Entry 5X8R (electron microscopy, 3.70 A resolution); this record covers chains e and a of the 26 polymer chains in the assembly.

Chain e:
Name: 30S ribosomal protein S5, chloroplastic
From: Spinacia oleracea
Reference sequence: Q9ST69 (RR5_SPIOL); residue numbers follow UniProt; this construct covers 56-308
Chain sequence (253 residues; row label = number of the first residue in the row):
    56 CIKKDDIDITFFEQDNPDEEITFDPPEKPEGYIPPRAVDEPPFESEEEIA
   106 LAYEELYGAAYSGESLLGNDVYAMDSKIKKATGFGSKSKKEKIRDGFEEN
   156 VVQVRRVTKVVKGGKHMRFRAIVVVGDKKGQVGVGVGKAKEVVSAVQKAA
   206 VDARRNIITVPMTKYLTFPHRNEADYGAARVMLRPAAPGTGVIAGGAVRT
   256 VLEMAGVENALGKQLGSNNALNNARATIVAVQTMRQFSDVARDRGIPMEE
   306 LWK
Disordered / not traced: 56-137

Chain a:
Molecule: 16S rRNA
From: Spinacia oleracea
Sequence (1491 nucleotides; each row starts with the number of its first residue):
     1 UCUCAUGGAGAGUUCGAUCCUGGCUCAGGAUGAACGCUGGCGGCAUGCUU
    51 AACACAUGCAAGUCGGACGGGAAGUGGUGUUUCCAGUGGCGGACGGGUGA
   101 GUAACGCGUAAGAACCUGCCCUUGGGAGGGGAACAACAGCUGGAAACGGC
   151 UGCUAAUACCCCGUAGGCUGAGAAGCAAAAGGAGGAAUCCGCCCGAGGAG
   201 GGGCUCGCGUCUGAUUAGCUAGUUGGUGAGGUAAUAGCUUACCAAGGCGA
   251 UGAUCAGUAGCUGGUCCGAGAGGAUGAUCAGCCACACUGGGACUGAGACA
   301 CGGCCCAGACUCCUACGGGAGGCAGCAGUGGGGAAUUUUCCGCAAUGGGC
   351 GAAAGCCUGACGGAGCAAUGCCGCGUGGAGGCAGAAGGCCCACGGGUCGU
   401 GAACUUCUUUUCCCGGAGAAGAAGCAAUGACGGUAUCCGGGGAAUAAGCA
   451 UCGGCUAACUCUGUGCCAGCAGCCGCGGUAAGACAGAGGAUGCAAGCGUU
   501 AUCCGGAAUGAUUGGGCGUAAAGCGUCUGUAGGUGGCUUUUUAAGUCCGC
   551 CGUCAAAUCCCAGGGCUCAACCCUGGACAGGCGGUGGAAACUACCAAGCU
   601 GGAGUACGGUAGGGGCAGAGGGAAUUUCCGGUGGAGCGGUGAAAUGCGUA
   651 GAGAUCGGAAAGAACACCAACGGCGAAAGCACUCUGCUGGGCCGACACUG
   701 ACACUGAGAGACGAAAGCUAGGGGAGCGAAUGGGAUUAGAUACCCCAGUA
   751 GUCCUAGCCGUAAACGAUGGAUACUAGGCGCUGUGCGUAUCGACCCGUGC
   801 AGUGUUGUAGCUAACGCGUUAAGUAUCCCGCCUGGGGAGUACGUUCGCAA
   851 GAAUGAAACUCAAAGGAAUUGACGGGGGCCCGCACAAGCGGUGGAGCAUG
   901 UGGUUUAAUUCGAUGCAAAGCGAAGAACCUUACCAGGGCUUGACAUGCCG
   951 CGAAUCCUCUUGAAAGAGAGGGGUGCCUUCGGGAACGCGGACACAGGUGG
  1001 UGCAUGGCUGUCGUCAGCUCGUGCCGUAAGGUGUUGGGUUAAGUCCCGCA
  1051 ACGAGCGCAACCCUCGUGUUUAGUUGCCAACGUUGAGUUUGGAACCCUGA
  1101 ACAGACUGCCGGUGAUAAGCCGGAGGAAGGUGAGGAUGACGUCAAGUCAU
  1151 CAUGCCCCUUAUGCCCUGGGCGACACACGUGCUACAAUGGCCGGGACAAA
  1201 GGGUCGCGAUCCCGCGAGGGUGAGCUAACCCCAAAAACCCGUCCUCAGUU
  1251 CGGAUUGCAGGCUGCAACUCGCCUGCAUGAAGCCGGAAUCGCUAGUAAUC
  1301 GCCGGUCAGCCAUACGGCGGUGAAUUCGUUCCCGGGCCUUGUACACACCG
  1351 CCCGUCACACUAUGGGAGCUGGCCAUGCCCGAAGUCGUUACCUUAACCGC
  1401 AAGGAGGGGGAUGCCGAAGGCAGGGCUAGUGACUGGAGUGAAGUCGUAAC
  1451 AAGGUAGCCGUACUGGAAGGUGCGGCUGGAUCACCUCCUUU
Disordered / not traced: 1-2, 76-78, 1084-1086, 1489-1491

Interface between chain e and chain a:
Residue-residue contacts - 80 pairs, chain e then chain a:
  Arg-160(e) / U18(a)  phosphate contact
  Arg-160(e) / C19(a)  salt bridge to the phosphate
  Val-162(e) / A17(a)  sugar contact
  Val-162(e) / U18(a)  sugar contact
  Val-162(e) / A1029(a)  phosphate contact
  Val-162(e) / G1030(a)  phosphate contact
  Thr-163(e) / G16(a)  hydrogen bond to the base
  Thr-163(e) / A17(a)  hydrogen bond to the sugar
  Thr-163(e) / G1030(a)  phosphate contact
  Lys-164(e) / G16(a)  base contact
  Lys-164(e) / U870(a)  sugar contact
  Lys-164(e) / G1030(a)  phosphate contact
  Lys-164(e) / G1031(a)  salt bridge to the phosphate
  Val-165(e) / G16(a)  sugar contact
  Val-165(e) / U870(a)  hydrogen bond to the sugar
  Val-165(e) / G871(a)  sugar contact
  Val-165(e) / A1345(a)  base contact
  Val-166(e) / G871(a)  hydrogen bond to the sugar
  Val-166(e) / U1019(a)  phosphate contact
  Val-166(e) / A1347(a)  hydrogen bond to the base
  Lys-167(e) / G871(a)  phosphate contact
  Lys-167(e) / A872(a)  phosphate contact
  Lys-167(e) / A1347(a)  base contact
  Gly-168(e) / G1141(a)  sugar contact
  Gly-168(e) / U1142(a)  sugar contact
  Gly-169(e) / A1347(a)  base contact
  Lys-170(e) / G16(a)  sugar contact
  Lys-170(e) / C1346(a)  phosphate contact
  Arg-173(e) / G1030(a)  salt bridge to the phosphate
  Arg-175(e) / C19(a)  salt bridge to the phosphate
  Arg-175(e) / A1028(a)  phosphate contact
  Arg-175(e) / A1029(a)  phosphate contact
  Val-191(e) / A1028(a)  phosphate contact
  Lys-193(e) / A1029(a)  salt bridge to the phosphate
  Lys-193(e) / G1030(a)  hydrogen bond to the base
  Lys-195(e) / U1019(a)  phosphate contact
  Lys-195(e) / C1020(a)  salt bridge to the phosphate
  Lys-203(e) / G1021(a)  salt bridge to the phosphate
  Lys-203(e) / U1022(a)  salt bridge to the phosphate
  Tyr-220(e) / C4(a)  base contact
  Tyr-220(e) / A5(a)  hydrogen bond to the base
  Asp-230(e) / U812(a)  phosphate contact
  Tyr-231(e) / U1027(a)  hydrogen bond to the sugar
  Gly-232(e) / A813(a)  phosphate contact
  Ala-233(e) / C20(a)  sugar contact
  Ala-233(e) / A813(a)  sugar contact
  Met-237(e) / G8(a)  hydrogen bond to the base
  Arg-239(e) / G8(a)  hydrogen bond to the base
  Pro-240(e) / G7(a)  base contact
  Ala-241(e) / A5(a)  base contact
  Ala-241(e) / G7(a)  base contact
  Ala-242(e) / A5(a)  base contact
  Ala-242(e) / U6(a)  base contact
  Ala-242(e) / G7(a)  hydrogen bond to the base
  Pro-243(e) / A5(a)  base contact
  Thr-245(e) / U6(a)  base contact
  Thr-245(e) / G7(a)  base contact
  Ile-248(e) / G8(a)  phosphate contact
  Ala-249(e) / A9(a)  base contact
  Gly-250(e) / A9(a)  phosphate contact
  Gly-250(e) / G10(a)  hydrogen bond to the phosphate
  Arg-254(e) / A9(a)  base contact
  Leu-266(e) / G7(a)  base contact
  Leu-266(e) / G8(a)  base contact
  Lys-268(e) / G8(a)  sugar contact
  Lys-268(e) / A9(a)  salt bridge to the phosphate
  Lys-268(e) / G10(a)  salt bridge to the phosphate
  Lys-268(e) / G506(a)  phosphate contact
  Lys-268(e) / A507(a)  salt bridge to the phosphate
  Gln-269(e) / G10(a)  phosphate contact
  Leu-270(e) / A508(a)  base contact
  Ser-272(e) / C20(a)  hydrogen bond to the phosphate
  Asn-273(e) / A11(a)  phosphate contact
  Asn-274(e) / C19(a)  phosphate contact
  Asn-274(e) / C20(a)  phosphate contact
  Leu-276(e) / U1027(a)  sugar contact
  Asn-277(e) / C19(a)  phosphate contact
  Asn-277(e) / U1027(a)  hydrogen bond to the base
  Arg-280(e) / A1028(a)  salt bridge to the phosphate
  Trp-307(e) / U3(a)  hydrogen bond to the phosphate
Other interface residues (no listed pair), chain e (48 interface residues in all): Ala-194, Arg-210, Lys-219, Gly-244, Gly-251
Other interface residues (no listed pair), chain a (40 interface residues in all): G12, U13, C873, C1024

In short:
48 residues of chain e and 40 residues of chain a are in contact, with 15 hydrogen bonds and 12 salt bridges.
Polar pairs include Thr-163(e)/G16(a), Val-166(e)/A1347(a) and Lys-193(e)/G1030(a).
Here chain e is 30S ribosomal protein S5, chloroplastic and chain a is 16S rRNA, both from Spinacia oleracea.
Entry 5X8R (Structure of the 30S small subunit of chloroplast ribosome from spinach) was determined by
electron microscopy, deposited together with 5X8P and 5X8T.
